Entry 9L1X (electron microscopy, 2.69 A resolution); this record covers chains A and I of the 12 polymer chains in the assembly.

[Chain A]
Name: Histone H3.3
From: Homo sapiens
Reference sequence: P84243 (H33_HUMAN); residues 1-135 here correspond to UniProt positions 2-136 (UniProt number = residue number + 1)
Amino-acid sequence (135 residues; each row starts with the number of its first residue):
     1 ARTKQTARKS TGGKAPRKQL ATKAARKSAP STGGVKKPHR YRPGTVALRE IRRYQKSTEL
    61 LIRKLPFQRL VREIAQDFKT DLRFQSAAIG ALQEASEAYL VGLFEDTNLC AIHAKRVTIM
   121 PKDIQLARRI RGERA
Disordered / not traced: 1-37
Swiss-Prot annotation at these positions:
  - site: Ser31 (Interaction with ZMYND11)
  - modified residue: Arg2 (Asymmetric dimethylarginine), Thr3 (Phosphothreonine), Lys4 (Allysine), Gln5 (5-glutamyl dopamine), Thr6 (Phosphothreonine), Arg8 (Citrulline), Lys9 (N6,N6,N6-trimethyllysine), Ser10 (ADP-ribosylserine), Thr11 (Phosphothreonine), Lys14 (N6-(2-hydroxyisobutyryl)lysine), Arg17 (Asymmetric dimethylarginine), Lys18 (N6-(2-hydroxyisobutyryl)lysine), Lys23 (N6-(2-hydroxyisobutyryl)lysine), Arg26 (Citrulline), Lys27 (N6,N6,N6-trimethyllysine), Ser28 (ADP-ribosylserine), Ser31 (Phosphoserine), Lys36 (N6,N6,N6-trimethyllysine), Lys37 (N6-methyllysine), Tyr41 (Phosphotyrosine) and 9 more in UniProt
  - lipidation: Lys18 (N6-decanoyllysine)

[Chain I]
Molecule: 601 dna_r
From: Homo sapiens
Sequence (189 nucleotides; row label = number of the first residue in the row; numbers below 1 keep their minus sign (DA-94 is residue -94)):
   -94 ATCAGCGACA CCGGCACTGG AATCGGATGT ATATATCTGA CACGTGCCTG GAGACTAGGG
   -34 AGTAATCCCC TTGGCGGTTA AAACGCGGGG GACAGCGCGT ACGTGCGTTT AAGCGGTGCT
    26 AGAGCTGTCT ACGACCAATT GAGCGGCCTC GGCACCGGGA TTCTCGATGG CATCCGGCAT
    86 CACCCGGAT
Disordered / not traced: -94 to -85, 78-94

[Interface between chain A and chain I]
Residue-residue contacts (19):
  Arg40(A) - DG-8(I)  base contact
  Arg40(A) - DC70(I)  sugar contact
  Tyr41(A) - DT69(I)  phosphate contact
  Tyr41(A) - DC70(I)  phosphate contact
  Arg42(A) - DC70(I)  salt bridge to the phosphate
  Arg42(A) - DG71(I)  salt bridge to the phosphate
  Thr45(A) - DC70(I)  hydrogen bond to the phosphate
  Arg63(A) - DA-14(I)  hydrogen bond to the phosphate
  Arg72(A) - DT-23(I)  salt bridge to the phosphate
  Arg83(A) - DT-24(I)  sugar contact
  Arg83(A) - DT-23(I)  phosphate contact
  Phe84(A) - DT-24(I)  sugar contact
  Phe84(A) - DT-23(I)  hydrogen bond to the phosphate
  Gln85(A) - DT-24(I)  phosphate contact
  Ser86(A) - DT-24(I)  phosphate contact
  Arg116(A) - DA-3(I)  phosphate contact
  Arg116(A) - DC-2(I)  phosphate contact
  Val117(A) - DA-3(I)  hydrogen bond to the phosphate
  Thr118(A) - DA-3(I)  hydrogen bond to the phosphate
Also at the interface, not in a pair above, chain A (15 interface residues in all): Lys115, Met120
Also at the interface, not in a pair above, chain I (12 interface residues in all): DA-13, DG-5, DG-4

[In short]
15 residues of chain A and 12 residues of chain I are in contact, with 5 hydrogen bonds and 3 salt bridges.
Polar contacts include Thr45(A)-DC70(I), Arg63(A)-DA-14(I) and Phe84(A)-DT-23(I).
Here chain A is Histone H3.3 and chain I is 601 dna_r, both from Homo sapiens. Entry 9L1X (hDEK-nucleosome
complex (conformation 1)) was determined by electron microscopy together with 9L22 from the same study.
